PDB entry 1XF5 | X-ray diffraction, 2.60 A resolution | chains P and B of the 4 polymer chains in the assembly

[Chain P]
Molecule: Capsid protein C
UniProtKB: P26661 (POLG_HCVJ8); residues 2-45 here correspond to UniProt positions 1-44 (UniProt number = residue number - 1)
Sequence (44 residues; numbered 2 to 45; the number before each row is that of its first residue):
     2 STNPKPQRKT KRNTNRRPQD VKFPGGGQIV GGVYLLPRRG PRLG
Unresolved in the structure: 2-24, 41-45

[Chain B]
Molecule: Monoclonal antibody 19D9D6 Heavy chain
Source organism: Mus musculus
Notes: antibody fragment or engineered binder
Sequence (218 residues; numbered 1 to 218; the number before each row is that of its first residue):
     1 QIQLVQSGPE LKKPGETVKI SCKASGYTFT DFSMHWVNQA PGKGLNWMGW VNTETGEPTY
    61 ADDFKGRFAF SLETSASTAY LQINSLKNED TATYFCARFL LRQYFDVWGA GTTVTVSSAK
   121 TTPPSVYPLA PGSAAQTNSM VTLGCLVKGY FPEPVTVTWN SGSLSSGVHT FPAVLQSDLY
   181 TLSSSVTVPS STWPSETVTC NVAHPASSTK VDKKIVPR
Disulfide bonds: Cys22-Cys96, Cys145-Cys200

[Interface between chain P and chain B]
Pairs across the interface - 17 pairs, chain P then chain B:
  Gly28(P) - Leu101(B)
  Gln29(P) - Thr30(B)  hydrogen bond (side chain-backbone)
  Gln29(P) - Asp31(B)  hydrogen bond (side chain-backbone)
  Gln29(P) - Phe32(B)
  Gln29(P) - Ser33(B)  hydrogen bond (side chain-backbone)
  Gln29(P) - Trp50(B)
  Gln29(P) - Asn52(B)
  Gln29(P) - Thr53(B)  hydrogen bond
  Ile30(P) - Phe99(B)
  Ile30(P) - Gln103(B)  hydrogen bond (backbone-side chain)
  Val31(P) - His35(B)
  Val31(P) - Trp50(B)
  Val31(P) - Gln103(B)
  Gly32(P) - Gln103(B)  hydrogen bond (backbone-side chain)
  Gly33(P) - Gln103(B)
  Leu36(P) - Leu101(B)  hydrophobic
  Leu36(P) - Gln103(B)
Other interface residues (no listed pair), chain B (14 interface residues in all): Trp47, Val51, Glu54

[In short]
7 residues of chain P and 14 residues of chain B are in contact; the contacts include 6 hydrogen bonds. Among
the polar pairs are Gln29(P)-Thr30(B), Gln29(P)-Asp31(B) and Gln29(P)-Ser33(B).
Here chain P is Capsid protein C and chain B is Monoclonal antibody 19D9D6 Heavy chain (Mus musculus). Entry
1XF5 (Complex HCV core-Fab 19D9D6-Protein L mutant (H74C, Y64W)in space group P21212) was determined by X-ray
diffraction together with 1XCQ and 1XCT from the same study.
